PDB entry 6P1H | electron microscopy, 3.20 A resolution | chains A and B of the 5 polymer chains in the assembly

== Chain A ==
Protein: DNA polymerase delta catalytic subunit
Source organism: Saccharomyces cerevisiae (strain ATCC 204508 / S288c)
Notes: EC 2.7.7.7
UniProt: P15436 (DPOD_YEAST); numbering as in UniProt (aligned over 1-1097)
Amino-acid sequence (1119 residues; row label = number of the first residue in the row; numbers below 1 keep their minus sign (Met-21 is residue -21)):
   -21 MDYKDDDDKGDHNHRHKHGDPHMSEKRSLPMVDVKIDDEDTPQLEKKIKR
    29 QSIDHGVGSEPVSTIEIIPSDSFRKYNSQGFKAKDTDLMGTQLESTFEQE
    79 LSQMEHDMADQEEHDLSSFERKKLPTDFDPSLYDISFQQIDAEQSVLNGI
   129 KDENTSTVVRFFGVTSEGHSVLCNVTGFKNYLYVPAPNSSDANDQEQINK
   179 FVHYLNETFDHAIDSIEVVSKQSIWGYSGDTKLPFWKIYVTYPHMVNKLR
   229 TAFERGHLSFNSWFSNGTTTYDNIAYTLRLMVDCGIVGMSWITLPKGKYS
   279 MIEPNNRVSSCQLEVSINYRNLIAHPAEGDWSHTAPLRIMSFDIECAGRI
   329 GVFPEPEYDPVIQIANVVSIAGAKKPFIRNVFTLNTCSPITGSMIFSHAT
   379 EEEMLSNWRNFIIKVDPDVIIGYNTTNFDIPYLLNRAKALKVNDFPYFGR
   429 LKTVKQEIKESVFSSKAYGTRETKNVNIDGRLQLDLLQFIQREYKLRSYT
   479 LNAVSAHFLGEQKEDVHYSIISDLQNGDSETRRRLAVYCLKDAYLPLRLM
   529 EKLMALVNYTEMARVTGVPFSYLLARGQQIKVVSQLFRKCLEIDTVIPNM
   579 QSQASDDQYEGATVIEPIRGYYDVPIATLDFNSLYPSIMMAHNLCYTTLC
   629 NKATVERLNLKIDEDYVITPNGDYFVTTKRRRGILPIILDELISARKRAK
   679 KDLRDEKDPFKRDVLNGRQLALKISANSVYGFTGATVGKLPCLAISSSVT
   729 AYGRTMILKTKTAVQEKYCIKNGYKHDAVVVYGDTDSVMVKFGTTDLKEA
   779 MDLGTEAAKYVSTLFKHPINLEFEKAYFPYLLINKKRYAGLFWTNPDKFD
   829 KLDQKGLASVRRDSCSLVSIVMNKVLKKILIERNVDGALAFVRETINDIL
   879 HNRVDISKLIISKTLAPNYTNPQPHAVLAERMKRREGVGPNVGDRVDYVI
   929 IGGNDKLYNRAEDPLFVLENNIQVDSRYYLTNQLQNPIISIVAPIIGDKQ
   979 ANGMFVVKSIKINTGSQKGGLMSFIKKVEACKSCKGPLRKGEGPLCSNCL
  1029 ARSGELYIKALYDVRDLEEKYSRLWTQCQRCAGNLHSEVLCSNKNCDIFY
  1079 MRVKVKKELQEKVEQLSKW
Not modelled in the structure: -21 to 93, 985-1029
Differences from the reference sequence: initiating methionine (-21); expression tag (-20 to 0)
Metal / ion sites: Ca2+ site 1 near Asp321 (its only coordinating residue here); Ca2+ site 2: Asp608, Phe609, Asp764 (together with 2'-deoxycytidine-5'-triphosphate); Ca2+ site 3: Asp608, Glu800; 4Fe-4S cluster Fe: Cys1056, Cys1059, Cys1069, Cys1074
Small-molecule neighbours:
  - 2'-deoxycytidine-5'-triphosphate (DCP): Asp608, Phe609, Asn610, Ser611, Leu612, Tyr613, Pro614, Arg674, Lys701, Ile702, Asn705, Tyr708, Thr763, Asp764
  - 4Fe-4S cluster (SF4): Lys491, Glu492, Cys1056, Cys1059, Ala1060, Val1067, Cys1069, Asn1071, Cys1074, Ile1076, Phe1077, Arg1080
From the paper describing this entry:
  - Ca2+ coordination: Asp608, Asp764
  - catalytic residues: Asp608, Asp764
  - 4Fe-4S cluster coordination: Cys1056, Cys1059, Cys1069, Cys1074
  - binding site for 4Fe-4S cluster: Arg1080
  - conformationally variable residues (order/disorder transition): Gln490 to Ser497

== Chain B ==
Protein: DNA polymerase delta small subunit
Source organism: Saccharomyces cerevisiae (strain ATCC 204508 / S288c)
Notes: EC 2.7.7.7
UniProt: P46957 (DPOD2_YEAST); residues 1-487 here = UniProt positions 1-487
Amino-acid sequence (494 residues; each row starts with the number of its first residue; numbers below 1 keep their minus sign (Gly-6 is residue -6)):
    -6 GPGGDLHMDALLTKFNEDRSLQDENLSQPRTRVRIVDDNLYNKSNPFQLC
    44 YKKRDYGSQYYHIYQYRLKTFRERVLKECDKRWDAGFTLNGQLVLKKDKV
    94 LDIQGNQPCWCVGSIYCEMKYKPNVLDEVINDTYGAPDLTKSYTDKEGGS
   144 DEIMLEDESGRVLLVGDFIRSTPFITGVVVGILGMEAEAGTFQVLDICYP
   194 TPLPQNPFPAPIATCPTRGKIALVSGLNLNNTSPDRLLRLEILREFLMGR
   244 INNKIDDISLIGRLLICGNSVDFDIKSVNKDELMISLTEFSKFLHNILPS
   294 ISVDIMPGTNDPSDKSLPQQPFHKSLFDKSLESYFNGSNKEILNLVTNPY
   344 EFSYNGVDVLAVSGKNINDICKYVIPSNDNGESENKVEEGESNDFKDDIE
   394 HRLDLMECTMKWQNIAPTAPDTLWCYPYTDKDPFVLDKWPHVYIVANQPY
   444 FGTRVVEIGGKNIKIISVPEFSSTGMIILLDLETLEAETVKIDI
Not modelled in the structure: -6 to 4, 205-209, 374-381, 487
Differences from the reference sequence: expression tag (-6 to 0)
Curated features (UniProtKB/Swiss-Prot):
  - modified residue: Met1 (N-acetylmethionine), Ser20 (Phosphoserine)

== Interface between chain A and chain B ==
Pairs across the interface - 89 pairs, chain A then chain B:
  Gln490(A) - Leu119(B)
  Arg511(A) - Leu94(B)
  Lys852(A) - Asp125(B)  salt bridge
  Gly1032(A) - Ser318(B)
  Glu1033(A) - Lys273(B)
  Glu1033(A) - Met277(B)
  Tyr1035(A) - His316(B)
  Tyr1035(A) - Leu319(B)  hydrophobic
  Ile1036(A) - Lys273(B)
  Ile1036(A) - Leu276(B)  hydrophobic
  Ile1036(A) - Met277(B)  hydrophobic
  Ile1036(A) - Leu319(B)  hydrophobic
  Lys1037(A) - Lys273(B)
  Leu1039(A) - Pro305(B)
  Tyr1040(A) - Phe266(B)
  Tyr1040(A) - Ile268(B)  hydrophobic
  Tyr1040(A) - Lys273(B)
  Tyr1040(A) - Leu276(B)  hydrophobic
  Tyr1040(A) - Asp304(B)
  Arg1043(A) - Thr302(B)  hydrogen bond (side chain-backbone)
  Arg1043(A) - Asp304(B)
  Arg1043(A) - Ser306(B)  hydrogen bond (side chain-backbone)
  Arg1043(A) - Lys308(B)
  Glu1046(A) - Tyr49(B)
  Glu1046(A) - Asp307(B)
  Glu1046(A) - Lys308(B)  hydrogen bond (side chain-backbone)
  Glu1046(A) - Ser309(B)  hydrogen bond (side chain-backbone)
  Glu1047(A) - Tyr127(B)
  Glu1047(A) - Lys308(B)
  Glu1047(A) - Trp417(B)
  Lys1048(A) - Tyr127(B)
  Tyr1049(A) - Tyr49(B)  hydrogen bond (side chain-backbone)
  Tyr1049(A) - Ser51(B)  hydrogen bond (side chain-backbone)
  Tyr1049(A) - Tyr53(B)
  Tyr1049(A) - Pro420(B)
  Ser1050(A) - Tyr53(B)  hydrogen bond
  Ser1050(A) - Trp417(B)
  Ser1050(A) - Cys418(B)
  Arg1051(A) - Pro116(B)
  Arg1051(A) - Asn117(B)
  Arg1051(A) - Val118(B)
  Arg1051(A) - Glu121(B)  salt bridge
  Arg1051(A) - Trp417(B)
  Leu1052(A) - Val118(B)  hydrophobic
  Trp1053(A) - Gln52(B)
  Trp1053(A) - Tyr53(B)
  Thr1054(A) - Tyr53(B)
  Thr1054(A) - Pro413(B)
  Gln1055(A) - Asn117(B)  hydrogen bond
  Gln1055(A) - Val118(B)
  Gln1055(A) - Leu119(B)
  Gln1057(A) - Tyr53(B)  hydrogen bond (side chain-backbone)
  Gln1057(A) - Tyr54(B)
  Gln1057(A) - Tyr57(B)
  Arg1058(A) - Tyr109(B)
  Arg1058(A) - Lys115(B)
  Arg1058(A) - Pro116(B)  hydrogen bond (side chain-backbone)
  Arg1058(A) - Asp414(B)  salt bridge
  Gly1061(A) - Glu149(B)
  Gly1061(A) - Arg154(B)  hydrogen bond (backbone-side chain)
  Leu1063(A) - Tyr54(B)
  Leu1063(A) - Tyr57(B)
  Leu1063(A) - Tyr109(B)  hydrophobic
  Leu1063(A) - Glu149(B)
  His1064(A) - Tyr54(B)
  His1064(A) - Tyr57(B)
  His1064(A) - Gln58(B)  hydrogen bond (backbone-side chain)
  His1064(A) - Leu61(B)
  His1064(A) - Ser107(B)  hydrogen bond
  His1064(A) - Glu149(B)
  Ser1065(A) - Tyr54(B)
  Glu1066(A) - Tyr54(B)
  Val1067(A) - Gln52(B)
  Cys1074(A) - Leu119(B)  hydrophobic
  Asp1075(A) - Val122(B)
  Asp1075(A) - Ile123(B)
  Ile1076(A) - Val118(B)  hydrophobic
  Ile1076(A) - Leu119(B)  hydrophobic
  Met1079(A) - Val122(B)  hydrophobic
  Lys1084(A) - Tyr49(B)
  Lys1084(A) - Gly50(B)
  Gln1088(A) - Arg47(B)
  Gln1088(A) - Asp48(B)
  Gln1088(A) - Tyr49(B)
  Val1091(A) - Tyr44(B)
  Val1091(A) - Arg47(B)
  Ser1095(A) - Tyr44(B)
  Ser1095(A) - Lys45(B)
  Trp1097(A) - His316(B)
Also at the interface, not in a pair above, chain A (44 interface residues in all): Thr369, Glu508, Ile848, Ser1031, Asn1062, Leu1094
Also at the interface, not in a pair above, chain B (54 interface residues in all): Lys92, Asp95, Asp150, Glu151, Ser152, Ala182
From the paper, about this interface:
  - residue pairs: Lys852(A)-Asp125(B) (hydrogen bond)
  - interface residues, chain A: Gln490(A), Glu508(A), Arg511(A), Glu1046(A), Gln1057(A), Arg1058(A), His1064(A)
  - interface residues, chain B: Lys92(B), Leu94(B), Leu119(B), Glu149(B)

== Summary ==
Chain A and chain B form an interface of 44 and 54 residues respectively, with 13 hydrogen bonds and 3 salt
bridges. Polar pairs include Lys852(A)-Asp125(B), Arg1051(A)-Glu121(B) and Arg1058(A)-Asp414(B). The paper
describes a hydrogen bond between Lys852(A) and Asp125(B). The paper reports catalytic residues Asp608(A) and
Asp764(A); a binding site for 4Fe-4S cluster at Arg1080(A).
Here chain A is DNA polymerase delta catalytic subunit and chain B is DNA polymerase delta small subunit, both
from Saccharomyces cerevisiae (strain ATCC 204508 / S288c). Entry 6P1H (Cryo-EM Structure of DNA Polymerase
Delta Holoenzyme) was determined by electron microscopy.
